7TAX - chains J and X of the 14 polymer chains in the assembly; structure by electron microscopy, 2.80 A resolution.

Chain J:
Name: AcrIF24
Chain sequence (228 residues; row label = number of the first residue in the row):
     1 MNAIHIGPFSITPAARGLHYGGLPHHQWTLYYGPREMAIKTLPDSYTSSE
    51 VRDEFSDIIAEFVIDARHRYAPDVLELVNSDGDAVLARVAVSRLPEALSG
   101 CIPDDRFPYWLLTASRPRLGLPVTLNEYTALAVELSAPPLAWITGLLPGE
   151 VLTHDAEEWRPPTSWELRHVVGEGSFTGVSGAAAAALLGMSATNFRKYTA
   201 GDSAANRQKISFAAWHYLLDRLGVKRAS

Chain X:
Molecule: 19-nt DNA strand
Sequence (19 nucleotides; each row starts with the number of its first residue):
     1 TTAGCTCGAATCGAGCTAT

How chain J and chain X interact:
Residue-residue contacts (20; chain J residue first):
  Gly-172(J) with DT2(X), phosphate contact
  Glu-173(J) with DT1(X), phosphate contact; DT2(X), hydrogen bond to the phosphate
  Ser-180(J) with DT1(X), hydrogen bond to the phosphate; DT2(X), phosphate contact
  Gly-181(J) with DT2(X), hydrogen bond to the phosphate
  Thr-193(J) with DG4(X), base contact; DC5(X), base contact
  Arg-196(J) with DT2(X), base contact; DA3(X), base contact; DG4(X), hydrogen bond to the base
  Lys-197(J) with DC5(X), base contact; DT6(X), hydrogen bond to the base
  Ala-200(J) with DG4(X), phosphate contact
  Gly-201(J) with DG4(X), hydrogen bond to the phosphate
  Ala-204(J) with DG4(X), phosphate contact; DC5(X), phosphate contact
  Ala-205(J) with DC5(X), hydrogen bond to the phosphate
  Asn-206(J) with DC5(X), hydrogen bond to the phosphate; DT6(X), phosphate contact
Interface residues without a listed pair, chain J (15 interface residues in all): His-5, Thr-199, Ser-203

Summary:
Chain J and chain X form an interface of 15 and 6 residues respectively; the contacts include 8 hydrogen
bonds. Polar contacts include Arg-196(J)/DG4(X), Lys-197(J)/DT6(X) and Glu-173(J)/DT2(X).
Chain J is AcrIF24 and chain X is a 19-nt DNA strand; the structure, Cryo-EM structure of the
Csy-AcrIF24-promoter DNA complex, was determined by electron microscopy (same publication as 7T3J, 7T3K, 7T3L
and 7TAW).
